PDB entry 4A3E | X-ray diffraction, 3.40 A resolution | chains B and C of the 15 polymer chains in the assembly

[Chain B]
Name: DNA-directed RNA polymerase II subunit RPB2
Organism: Saccharomyces cerevisiae
Notes: EC 2.7.7.6
UniProtKB: P08518 (RPB2_YEAST); residues 1-1224 here = UniProt positions 1-1224
Chain sequence (1224 residues; row label = number of the first residue in the row):
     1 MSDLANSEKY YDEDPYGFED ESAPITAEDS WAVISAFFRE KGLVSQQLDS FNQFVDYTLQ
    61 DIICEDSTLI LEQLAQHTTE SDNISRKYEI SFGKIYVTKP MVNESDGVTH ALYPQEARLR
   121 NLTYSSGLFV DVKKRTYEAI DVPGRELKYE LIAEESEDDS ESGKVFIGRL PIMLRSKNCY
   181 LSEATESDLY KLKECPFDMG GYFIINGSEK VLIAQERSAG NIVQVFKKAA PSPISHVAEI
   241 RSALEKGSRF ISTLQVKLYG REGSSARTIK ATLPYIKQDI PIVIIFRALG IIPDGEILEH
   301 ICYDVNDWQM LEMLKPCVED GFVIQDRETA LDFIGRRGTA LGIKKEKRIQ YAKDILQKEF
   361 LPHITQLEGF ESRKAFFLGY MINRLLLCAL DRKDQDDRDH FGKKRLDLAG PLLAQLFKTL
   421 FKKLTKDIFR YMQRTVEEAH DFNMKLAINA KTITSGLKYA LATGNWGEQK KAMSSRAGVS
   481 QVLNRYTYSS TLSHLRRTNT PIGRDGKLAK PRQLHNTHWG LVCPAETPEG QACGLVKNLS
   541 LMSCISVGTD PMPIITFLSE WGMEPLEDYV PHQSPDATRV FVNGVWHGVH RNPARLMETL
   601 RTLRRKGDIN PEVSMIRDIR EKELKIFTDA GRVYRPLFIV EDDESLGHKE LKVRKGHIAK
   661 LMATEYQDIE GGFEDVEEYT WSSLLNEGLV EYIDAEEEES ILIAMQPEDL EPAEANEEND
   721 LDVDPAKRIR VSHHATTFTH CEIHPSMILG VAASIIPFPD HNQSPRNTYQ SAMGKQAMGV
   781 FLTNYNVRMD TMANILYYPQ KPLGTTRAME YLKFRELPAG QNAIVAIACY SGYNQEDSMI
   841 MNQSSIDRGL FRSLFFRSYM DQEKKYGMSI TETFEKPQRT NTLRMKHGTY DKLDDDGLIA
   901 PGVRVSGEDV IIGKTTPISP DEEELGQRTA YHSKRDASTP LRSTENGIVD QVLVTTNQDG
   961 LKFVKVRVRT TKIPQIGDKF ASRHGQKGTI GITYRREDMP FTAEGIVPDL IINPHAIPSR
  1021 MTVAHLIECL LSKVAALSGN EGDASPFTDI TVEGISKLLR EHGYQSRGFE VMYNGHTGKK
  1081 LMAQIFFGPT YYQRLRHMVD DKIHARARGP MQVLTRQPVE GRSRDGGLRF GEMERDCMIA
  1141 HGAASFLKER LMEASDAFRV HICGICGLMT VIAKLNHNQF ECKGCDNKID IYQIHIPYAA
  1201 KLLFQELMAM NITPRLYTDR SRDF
Unresolved in the structure: 1-19, 71-89, 135-163, 438-445, 503-508, 669-677, 716-721, 920-932
Ion coordination: Zn2+: C1163, C1166, C1182, C1185
Residues lining bound ligands: AMP-CPP (APC; diphosphomethylphosphonic acid adenosyl ester): R766, K987, S1019, R1020

[Chain C]
Name: DNA-directed RNA polymerase II subunit RPB3
Organism: Saccharomyces cerevisiae
UniProtKB: P16370 (RPB3_YEAST); residues 1-318 here = UniProt positions 1-318
Chain sequence (318 residues; numbered 1 to 318; the number before each row is that of its first residue):
     1 MSEEGPQVKI REASKDNVDF ILSNVDLAMA NSLRRVMIAE IPTLAIDSVE VETNTTVLAD
    61 EFIAHRLGLI PLQSMDIEQL EYSRDCFCED HCDKCSVVLT LQAFGESEST TNVYSKDLVI
   121 VSNLMGRNIG HPIIQDKEGN GVLICKLRKG QELKLTCVAK KGIAKEHAKW GPAAAIEFEY
   181 DPWNKLKHTD YWYEQDSAKE WPQSKNCEYE DPPNEGDPFD YKAQADTFYM NVESVGSIPV
   241 DQVVVRGIDT LQKKVASILL ALTQMDQDKV NFASGDNNTA SNMLGSNEDV MMTGAEQDPY
   301 SNASQMGNTG SGGYDNAW
Unresolved in the structure: 1-2, 269-318
Ion coordination: Zn2+: C86, C88, C92, C95
UniProt features mapped onto this chain:
  - binding site (Zn(2+)): C86, C88, C92, C95
  - modified residue: S2 (N-acetylserine)

[Chain B / chain C interface]
Contacting residue pairs - 81 pairs, chain B then chain C:
  N786(B) - V57(C)
  Y797(B) - E61(C)
  Y797(B) - F62(C)
  Y798(B) - F62(C)  hydrophobic
  Y798(B) - H65(C)
  Y798(B) - R66(C)  hydrogen bond
  S844(B) - A168(C)
  D847(B) - H65(C)  hydrogen bond (backbone-side chain)
  D847(B) - H167(C)  salt bridge
  D847(B) - A168(C)  hydrogen bond (side chain-backbone)
  R848(B) - H65(C)
  R848(B) - L69(C)
  R848(B) - A168(C)
  G849(B) - H65(C)
  R852(B) - H65(C)
  R969(B) - A59(C)
  R969(B) - D60(C)  salt bridge
  R969(B) - E61(C)  salt bridge
  T971(B) - E61(C)  hydrogen bond
  R995(B) - K165(C)
  R996(B) - R34(C)
  R996(B) - I38(C)
  R996(B) - A173(C)
  R996(B) - A174(C)  hydrogen bond (side chain-backbone)
  R996(B) - A175(C)
  E997(B) - R34(C)  hydrogen bond (backbone-side chain)
  E997(B) - R35(C)
  E997(B) - I38(C)
  E997(B) - A39(C)
  D998(B) - R35(C)  salt bridge
  F1001(B) - R34(C)
  F1001(B) - F178(C)  hydrophobic
  A1003(B) - E177(C)
  A1003(B) - F178(C)  hydrogen bond (backbone-backbone)
  E1004(B) - E177(C)
  G1005(B) - A175(C)
  G1005(B) - I176(C)
  R1060(B) - K199(C)  hydrogen bond (side chain-backbone)
  R1060(B) - P202(C)
  G1063(B) - P202(C)
  Q1065(B) - E200(C)  hydrogen bond (side chain-backbone)
  Q1065(B) - W201(C)
  Q1065(B) - P202(C)
  R1067(B) - W192(C)
  R1067(B) - E194(C)  salt bridge
  F1069(B) - W192(C)
  F1069(B) - W201(C)
  E1070(B) - W201(C)
  V1071(B) - Y191(C)  hydrophobic
  Y1073(B) - F178(C)
  Y1073(B) - E179(C)
  Y1073(B) - Y180(C)  hydrophobic
  G1075(B) - N31(C)
  G1075(B) - R34(C)  hydrogen bond (backbone-side chain)
  G1075(B) - R35(C)  hydrogen bond (backbone-side chain)
  H1076(B) - N31(C)  hydrogen bond (backbone-side chain)
  H1076(B) - R35(C)
  T1077(B) - L27(C)
  T1077(B) - N31(C)  hydrogen bond (backbone-side chain)
  G1078(B) - L27(C)
  G1078(B) - N31(C)
  G1078(B) - F178(C)
  G1078(B) - Y180(C)
  K1079(B) - L27(C)
  K1079(B) - Y180(C)
  K1079(B) - H188(C)
  K1080(B) - Y180(C)  hydrogen bond (backbone-side chain)
  K1080(B) - D181(C)  salt bridge
  K1080(B) - N184(C)  hydrogen bond
  K1080(B) - H188(C)
  L1081(B) - H188(C)
  L1081(B) - T189(C)  hydrogen bond (backbone-side chain)
  M1082(B) - K187(C)
  M1082(B) - H188(C)
  M1082(B) - T189(C)  hydrogen bond (backbone-side chain)
  M1082(B) - D190(C)  hydrogen bond (backbone-backbone)
  Q1084(B) - T189(C)  hydrogen bond
  Q1084(B) - D190(C)  hydrogen bond (side chain-backbone)
  Q1084(B) - Y191(C)
  Q1084(B) - W192(C)
  Q1084(B) - W201(C)
Interface residues without a listed pair, chain B (41 interface residues in all): Y785, L854, T970, M999, Y1064, A1083
Interface residues without a listed pair, chain C (39 interface residues in all): A28

[Summary]
Chain B and chain C form an interface of 41 and 39 residues respectively, with 20 hydrogen bonds and 6 salt
bridges. Polar pairs include D847(B)-H167(C), R969(B)-D60(C) and R969(B)-E61(C). Chain B binds AMP-CPP. From
UniProt: 4 Zn2+-binding residues on chain C.
Here chain B is DNA-directed RNA polymerase II subunit RPB2 and chain C is DNA-directed RNA polymerase II
subunit RPB3, both from Saccharomyces cerevisiae. Entry 4A3E (RNA Polymerase II initial transcribing complex
with a 5nt DNA-RNA hybrid and soaked with AMPCPP) was determined by X-ray diffraction, deposited together with
4A3B, 4A3C, 4A3D, 4A3F, 4A3G, 4A3I and 4 further entries.
